7L1Q - chains F and G of the 7 polymer chains in the assembly; structure by electron microscopy, 3.40 A resolution.

[Chain F]
Protein: ATP synthase subunit beta
Source organism: Bacillus sp. (strain PS3)
Notes: EC 7.1.2.2
UniProt: A0A0M4U1P9 (A0A0M4U1P9_BACP3); residues 1-473 here = UniProt positions 1-473
Sequence (484 residues; each row starts with the number of its first residue; numbers below 1 keep their minus sign (Met-10 is residue -10)):
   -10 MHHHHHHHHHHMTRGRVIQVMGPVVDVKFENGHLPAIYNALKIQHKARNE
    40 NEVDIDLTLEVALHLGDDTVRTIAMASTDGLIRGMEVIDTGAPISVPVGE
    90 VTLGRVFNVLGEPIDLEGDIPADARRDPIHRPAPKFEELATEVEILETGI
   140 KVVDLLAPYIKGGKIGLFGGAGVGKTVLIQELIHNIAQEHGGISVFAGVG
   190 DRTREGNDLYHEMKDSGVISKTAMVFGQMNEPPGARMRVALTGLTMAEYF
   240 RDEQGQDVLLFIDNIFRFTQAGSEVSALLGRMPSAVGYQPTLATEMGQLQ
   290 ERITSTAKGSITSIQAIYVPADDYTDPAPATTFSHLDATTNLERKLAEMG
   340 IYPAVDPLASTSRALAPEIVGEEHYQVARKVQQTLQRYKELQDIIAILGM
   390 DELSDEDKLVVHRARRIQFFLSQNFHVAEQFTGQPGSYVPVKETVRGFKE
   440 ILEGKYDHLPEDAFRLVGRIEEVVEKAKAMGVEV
Unresolved in the structure: -10 to 0, 472-473
Sequence notes: expression tag (-10 to 0); conflict Asp190 (Glu in A0A0M4U1P9)
Metal / ion sites: Mg2+: Thr165 (together with ATP)
Small-molecule neighbours:
  - ATP (adenosine-5'-triphosphate), molecule 1: Gly159, Ala160, Gly161, Val162, Gly163, Lys164, Thr165, Val166, Arg191, Asn253, Tyr341, Pro342, Gln412, Phe414, Ala417, Phe420
  - ATP, molecule 2: Arg352, Leu354, Tyr364, Arg368

[Chain G]
Protein: ATP synthase gamma chain
Source organism: Bacillus sp. (strain PS3)
UniProt: A0A0M4TPJ7 (A0A0M4TPJ7_BACP3); residues 4-288 here correspond to UniProt positions 1-285 (UniProt number = residue number - 3)
Sequence (285 residues; row label = number of the first residue in the row):
     4 MASLRDIKTRINATKKTSQITKAMEMVSTSKLNRAEQNAKSFVPYMEKIQ
    54 EVVANVALGAGGASHPMLVSRPVKKTGYLVITSDRGLAGAYNSNVLRLVY
   104 QTIQKRHACPDEYAIIVIGRVGLSFFRKRNMPVILDITRLPDQPSFADIK
   154 EIARKTVGLFADGTFDELYMYYNHYVSAIQQEVTERKLLPLTDLAENKQR
   204 TVYEFEPSQEECLDVLLPQYAESLIYGALLDAKASEHAARMTAMKNATDN
   254 ANELIRTLTLSYNRARQAAITQEITEIVAGANALQ
Unresolved in the structure: 4-5, 288
Sequence notes: conflict Cys112 (Ser109 in A0A0M4TPJ7), Cys215 (Ile212 in A0A0M4TPJ7)

[How chain F and chain G interact]
Pairs across the interface (11):
  Met271(F) - Leu287(G)  hydrophobic
  Ser273(F) - Glu279(G)
  Val275(F) - Gln275(G)
  Val275(F) - Glu279(G)
  Asp382(F) - Arg13(G)  salt bridge
  Asp382(F) - Leu257(G)
  Ile386(F) - Ala250(G)
  Ile386(F) - Asn253(G)  hydrogen bond (backbone-side chain)
  Ile386(F) - Ala254(G)  hydrophobic
  Ile386(F) - Leu257(G)  hydrophobic
  Asp390(F) - Gly92(G)
Also at the interface, not in a pair above, chain F (10 interface residues in all): Pro272, Ala274, Gly276, Leu387
Also at the interface, not in a pair above, chain G (13 interface residues in all): Thr17, Leu90, Ala282, Ala286

[Overview]
Chain F and chain G form an interface of 10 and 13 residues respectively; the contacts include 1 hydrogen bond
and 1 salt bridge. Among the polar pairs are Asp382(F)-Arg13(G) and Ile386(F)-Asn253(G). Chain F binds ATP.
Here chain F is ATP synthase subunit beta and chain G is ATP synthase gamma chain, both from Bacillus sp.
(strain PS3). Entry 7L1Q (PS3 F1-ATPase Binding/TS Dwell) was determined by electron microscopy, deposited
together with 7L1R and 7L1S.
